PDB entry 7EEL | electron microscopy, 3.26 A resolution | chains E and G of the 14 polymer chains in the assembly

== Chain E (and G) ==
Protein: Major capsid proteins
Notes: chain G of this document is another copy of the same molecule, construct and numbering; everything in this record applies to it too
Sequence (365 residues; numbered 1 to 365; the number before each row is that of its first residue):
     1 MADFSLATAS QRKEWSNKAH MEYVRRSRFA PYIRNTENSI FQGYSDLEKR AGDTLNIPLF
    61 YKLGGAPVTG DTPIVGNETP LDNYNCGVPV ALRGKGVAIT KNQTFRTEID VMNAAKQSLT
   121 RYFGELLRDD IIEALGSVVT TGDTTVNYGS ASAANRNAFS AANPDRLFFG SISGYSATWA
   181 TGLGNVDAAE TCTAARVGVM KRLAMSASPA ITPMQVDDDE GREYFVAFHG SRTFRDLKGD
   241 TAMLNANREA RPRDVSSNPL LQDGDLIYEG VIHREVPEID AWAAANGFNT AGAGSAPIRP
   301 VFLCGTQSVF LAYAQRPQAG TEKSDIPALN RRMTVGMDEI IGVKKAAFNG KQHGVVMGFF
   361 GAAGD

== Interface between chain E and chain G ==
Residue-residue contacts - 25 pairs, chain E then chain G:
  A2(E) - E78(G)
  A2(E) - T79(G)
  F4(E) - F60(G)  hydrophobic
  S5(E) - N83(G)
  L6(E) - N83(G)
  A7(E) - N83(G)
  A9(E) - N85(G)  hydrogen bond (backbone-side chain)
  K101(E) - L92(G)
  K101(E) - Q315(G)
  K101(E) - D338(G)  salt bridge
  F105(E) - G52(G)
  F105(E) - D53(G)
  R106(E) - D53(G)  salt bridge
  T107(E) - A51(G)
  E108(E) - R50(G)  salt bridge
  S324(E) - E322(G)
  D325(E) - E322(G)
  I326(E) - T321(G)
  I326(E) - E322(G)
  A328(E) - G320(G)
  L329(E) - Q318(G)
  L329(E) - G336(G)
  L329(E) - M337(G)
  L329(E) - D338(G)
  R331(E) - D338(G)  salt bridge
Other interface residues (no listed pair), chain E (19 interface residues in all): S10, N102
Other interface residues (no listed pair), chain G (24 interface residues in all): P58, P80, L81, V90, A319, I340

== Overview ==
19 residues of chain E face 24 of chain G across their interface; the contacts include 1 hydrogen bond and 4
salt bridges. Polar pairs include K101(E)-D338(G), R106(E)-D53(G) and E108(E)-R50(G).
Chain E and chain G are both Major capsid proteins; the structure, Cyanophage Pam1 capsid asymmetric unit, was
determined by electron microscopy together with 7EEA, 7EEP and 7EEQ from the same study.
